PDB entry 6TE6 | X-ray diffraction, 1.98 A resolution | chain A

# Chain A
Molecule: Histone-lysine N-methyltransferase, H3 lysine-79 specific
Organism: Homo sapiens
Notes: EC 2.1.1.43
Reference sequence: Q8TEK3 (DOT1L_HUMAN); residue numbers follow UniProt; this construct covers 2-332
Chain sequence (334 residues; each row starts with the number of its first residue; numbering starts at 0):
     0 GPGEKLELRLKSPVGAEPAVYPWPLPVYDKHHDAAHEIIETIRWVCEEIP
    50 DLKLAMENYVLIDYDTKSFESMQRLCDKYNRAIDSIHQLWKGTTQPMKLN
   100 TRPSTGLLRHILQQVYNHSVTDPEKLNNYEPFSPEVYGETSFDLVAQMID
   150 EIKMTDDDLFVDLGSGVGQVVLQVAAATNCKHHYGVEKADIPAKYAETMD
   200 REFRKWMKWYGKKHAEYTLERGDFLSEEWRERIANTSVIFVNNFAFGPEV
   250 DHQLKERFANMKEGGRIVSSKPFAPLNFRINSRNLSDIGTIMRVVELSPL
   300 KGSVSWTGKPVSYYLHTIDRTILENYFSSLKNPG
Not modelled in the structure: 0-4, 93-98, 301-303, 333
Differences from the reference sequence: expression tag (0-1, 333)
Ligand contacts: N4W (N1-[(S)-(3-chlorophenyl)-pyridin-2-yl-methyl]-4-methylsulfonyl-N2-pyrimidin-2-yl-benzene-1,2-diamine): Glu129, Pro130, Phe131, Tyr136, Ser140, Leu143, Val144, Met147, Val169, Phe239, Val240, Asn241, Phe243, Val267, Ser268, Ser269, Val310, Ser311, Tyr312, Tyr313
Curated features (UniProtKB/Swiss-Prot):
  - binding site (S-adenosyl-L-methionine): Tyr136 to Thr139, Phe159 to Gln168, Glu186, Asp222, Phe223
  - modified residue: Ser297 (Phosphoserine)
  - natural variant: Cys45 (C45G: Found in a patient with developmental delay and intellectual disability; uncertain significance), Thr100 (T100M: Found in a patient with developmental delay and intellectual disability), Glu123 (E123K: Found in patients with developmental delay and intellectual disability), Glu129 (E129K: Found in a patient with developmental delay and intellectual disability)
  - mutagenesis: Gly163 to Gly165 (Abolishes methyltransferase activity), Asn241 (N241A/D: Loss of activity), Tyr312 (Y312A: Loss of activity; Y312F: No effect)
From the paper describing this entry:
  - binding site for N4W: Pro130, Phe131, Tyr136, Ser140, Leu143, Val144, Met147, Val169, Phe239, Asn241, Phe243, Val267, Ser269, Ser311

# Overview
Ligands of chain A: compound N4W. From UniProt: 17 S-adenosyl-L-methionine-binding residues and 5 mutagenesis
sites. The paper reports a binding site for N4W at Pro130, Phe131 and Tyr136 among others.
Chain A is Histone-lysine N-methyltransferase, H3 lysine-79 specific (Homo sapiens); the structure, Crystal
structure of Dot1L in complex with an inhibitor (compound 3), was determined by X-ray diffraction (same
publication as 6TEL and 6TEN).
